Entry 9ER7 (X-ray diffraction, 1.40 A resolution); this record covers chains L and M of the 4 polymer chains in the assembly.

Chain L (and M):
Name: Hydrogenase-1 large chain
From: Escherichia coli
Notes: EC 1.12.99.6; chain M of this document is another copy of the same molecule, construct and numbering; everything in this record applies to it too
UniProt: P0ACD8 (MBHL_ECOLI); residue numbers follow UniProt; this construct covers 1-582
Sequence (582 residues; numbered 1 to 582; the number before each row is that of its first residue):
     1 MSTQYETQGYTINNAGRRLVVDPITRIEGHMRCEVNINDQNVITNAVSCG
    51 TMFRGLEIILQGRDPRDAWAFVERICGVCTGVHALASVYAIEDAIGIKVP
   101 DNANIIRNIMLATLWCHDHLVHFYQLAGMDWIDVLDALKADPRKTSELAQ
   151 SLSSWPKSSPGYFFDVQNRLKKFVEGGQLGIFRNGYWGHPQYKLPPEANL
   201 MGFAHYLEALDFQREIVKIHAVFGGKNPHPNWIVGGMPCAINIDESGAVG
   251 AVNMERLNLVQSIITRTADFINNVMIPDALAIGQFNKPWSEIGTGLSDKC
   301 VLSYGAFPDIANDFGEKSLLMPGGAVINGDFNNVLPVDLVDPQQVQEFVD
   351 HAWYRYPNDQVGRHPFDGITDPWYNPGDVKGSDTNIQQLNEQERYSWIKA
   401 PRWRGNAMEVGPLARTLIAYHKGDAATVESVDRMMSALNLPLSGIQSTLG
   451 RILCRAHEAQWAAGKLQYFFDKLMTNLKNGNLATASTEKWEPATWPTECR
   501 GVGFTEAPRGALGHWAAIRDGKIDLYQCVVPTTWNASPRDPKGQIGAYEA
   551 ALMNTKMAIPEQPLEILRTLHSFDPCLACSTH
Not modelled in the structure: 1
Curated features (UniProtKB/Swiss-Prot):
  - binding site (Ni(2+)): C76, C79, C576, C579
Metal / ion sites: Mg2+: E57, C528; Ni2+: C76, C79, C576, C579; carbonmonoxide-(dicyano) iron Fe: C79, C579
Small-molecule neighbours:
  - carbon monoxide (CMO): E28, C76, V78, C79, D118, R509, C576, C579
  - carbonmonoxide-(dicyano) iron (FCO): C79, V82, H83, A507, P508, R509, L512, V530, P531, T532, C576, C579

Chain L / chain M interface:
Pairs across the interface - 26 pairs, chain L then chain M:
  Q150(L) with S146(M); Q150(M), hydrogen bond; S159(M); P160(M)
  S154(L) with S159(M), hydrogen bond (backbone-side chain); G161(M); Y162(M)
  W155(L) with S159(M), hydrogen bond (backbone-side chain)
  P156(L) with P156(M); K157(M); S158(M), hydrogen bond (backbone-backbone); S159(M), hydrogen bond (backbone-backbone); Y162(M), hydrophobic
  K157(L) with P156(M); K157(M)
  S158(L) with P156(M), hydrogen bond (backbone-backbone); S159(M)
  S159(L) with Q150(M); S154(M), hydrogen bond (side chain-backbone); W155(M), hydrogen bond (side chain-backbone); P156(M), hydrogen bond (backbone-backbone); S158(M)
  P160(L) with Q150(M)
  G161(L) with S154(M)
  Y162(L) with S154(M), hydrogen bond (backbone-backbone); P156(M), hydrophobic
Other interface residues (no listed pair), chain L (12 interface residues in all): S146, D165
Other interface residues (no listed pair), chain M (12 interface residues in all): D165

Summary:
The chain L/chain M interface involves 12 residues from each chain, with 10 hydrogen bonds. Among the polar
pairs are Q150(L)-Q150(M), S154(L)-S159(M) and W155(L)-S159(M). Chain L binds carbonmonoxide-(dicyano) iron
and carbon monoxide. Curated annotation (UniProt) lists 4 Ni2+-binding residues on chain L.
Both chains are Hydrogenase-1 large chain (Escherichia coli). Entry 9ER7 (Hydrogenase-1 Ni-SCO state) was
determined by X-ray diffraction.
